8HH1 - chains A and E of the 7 polymer chains in the assembly; structure by electron microscopy, 2.90 A resolution.

== Chain A ==
Name: ATP synthase subunit alpha
Source organism: Bacillus sp. PS3
Notes: EC 7.1.2.2
UniProtKB: A0A0M3VGF9 (A0A0M3VGF9_BACP3); residue numbers follow UniProt; this construct covers 1-502
Amino-acid sequence (502 residues; row label = number of the first residue in the row):
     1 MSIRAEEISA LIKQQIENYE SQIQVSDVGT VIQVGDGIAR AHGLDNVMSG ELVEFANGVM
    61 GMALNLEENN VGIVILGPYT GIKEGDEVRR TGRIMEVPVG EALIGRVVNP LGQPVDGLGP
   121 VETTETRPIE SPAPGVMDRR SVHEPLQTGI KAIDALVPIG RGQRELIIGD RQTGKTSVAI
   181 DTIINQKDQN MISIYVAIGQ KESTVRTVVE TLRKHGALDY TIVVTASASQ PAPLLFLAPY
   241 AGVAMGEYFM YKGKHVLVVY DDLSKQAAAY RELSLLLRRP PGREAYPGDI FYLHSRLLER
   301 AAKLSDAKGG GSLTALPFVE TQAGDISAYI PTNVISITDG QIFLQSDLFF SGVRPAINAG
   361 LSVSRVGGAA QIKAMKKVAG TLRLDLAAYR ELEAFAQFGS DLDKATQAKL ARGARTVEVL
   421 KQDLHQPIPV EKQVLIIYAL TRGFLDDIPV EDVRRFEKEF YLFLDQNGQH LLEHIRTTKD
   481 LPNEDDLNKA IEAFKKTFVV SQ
Not modelled in the structure: 1-23, 502
Sequence notes: conflict Pro132 (Arg in A0A0M3VGF9), Ser193 (Cys in A0A0M3VGF9), Phe463 (Trp in A0A0M3VGF9)
Metal / ion sites: Mg2+: Thr176 (together with ATP)
Residues lining bound ligands: ATP (adenosine-5'-triphosphate): Asp170, Arg171, Gln172, Thr173, Gly174, Lys175, Thr176, Ser177, Glu320, Phe349, Arg354, Pro355, Gln422, Asp423, Leu424

== Chain E ==
Name: ATP synthase subunit beta
Source organism: Bacillus sp. PS3
Notes: EC 7.1.2.2
UniProtKB: A0A0M4U1P9 (A0A0M4U1P9_BACP3); residue numbers follow UniProt; this construct covers 1-473
Amino-acid sequence (484 residues; row label = number of the first residue in the row; numbers below 1 keep their minus sign (Met-10 is residue -10)):
   -10 MHHHHHHHHH HMTRGRVIQV MGPVVDVKFE NGHLPAIYNA LKIQHKARNE NEVDIDLTLE
    50 VALHLGDDTV RTIAMASTDG LIRGMEVIDT GAPISVPVGE VTLGRVFNVL GEPIDLEGDI
   110 PADARRDPIH RPAPKFEELA TEVEILETGI KVVDLLAPYI KGGKIGLFGG AGVGKTVLIQ
   170 ELIHNIAQEH GGISVFAGVG ERTREGNDLY HEMKDSGVIS KTAMVFGQMN EPPGARMRVA
   230 LTGLTMAEYF RDEQGQDVLL FIDNIFRFTQ AGSEVSALLG RMPSAVGYQP TLATEMGQLQ
   290 ERITSTAKGS ITSIQAIYVP ADDYTDPAPA TTFSHLDATT NLERKLAEMG IYPAVDPLAS
   350 TSRALAPEIV GEEHYQVARK VQQTLQRYKE LQDIIAILGM DELSDEDKLV VHRARRIQFF
   410 LSQNFHVAEQ FTGQPGSYVP VKETVRGFKE ILEGKYDHLP EDAFRLVGRI EEVVEKAKAM
   470 GVEV
Not modelled in the structure: -10 to 0, 471-473
Sequence notes: initiating methionine (-10); expression tag (-9 to 0)
Residues lining bound ligands: ATP (adenosine-5'-triphosphate): Gly159, Ala160, Gly161, Val162, Gly163, Lys164, Thr165, Val166, Tyr341, Phe414, Ala417, Phe420
Reported in the primary citation:
  - binding site for ATP: Glu190, Tyr341

== How chain A and chain E interact ==
Contacting residue pairs - 65 pairs, chain A then chain E:
  Gly43(A) - Arg72(E)  hydrogen bond (backbone-side chain)
  Leu44(A) - Arg72(E)  hydrogen bond (backbone-side chain)
  Asp45(A) - Arg72(E)
  Asn46(A) - Ile71(E)
  Val47(A) - Leu70(E)
  Val47(A) - Ile71(E)
  Met48(A) - Asn40(E)
  Met48(A) - Val42(E)  hydrophobic
  Met48(A) - Leu70(E)
  Met48(A) - Ile71(E)  hydrophobic
  Ser49(A) - Thr67(E)
  Ser49(A) - Asp68(E)
  Ser49(A) - Gly69(E)  hydrogen bond (backbone-backbone)
  Ser49(A) - Leu70(E)  hydrogen bond (backbone-backbone)
  Asn65(A) - Val9(E)
  Leu66(A) - Gln8(E)
  Leu66(A) - Val9(E)  hydrogen bond (backbone-backbone)
  Leu66(A) - Leu70(E)
  Leu66(A) - Arg72(E)
  Glu67(A) - Ile7(E)
  Glu67(A) - Gln8(E)
  Glu67(A) - Arg72(E)  hydrogen bond (backbone-side chain)
  Glu68(A) - Ile7(E)
  Glu68(A) - Arg72(E)
  Asn70(A) - Arg72(E)
  Val71(A) - Arg72(E)
  Arg90(A) - Asn40(E)
  Gly92(A) - Asn40(E)
  Glu130(A) - Asp68(E)
  Val136(A) - Thr192(E)
  Val136(A) - Asn196(E)
  Val136(A) - Gln217(E)
  Met137(A) - Asp104(E)
  Met137(A) - Tyr199(E)  hydrophobic
  Arg139(A) - Thr192(E)
  Ser141(A) - Asp197(E)
  Val142(A) - Arg193(E)
  Arg164(A) - Arg191(E)
  Arg279(A) - Gly11(E)
  Pro280(A) - Ala266(E)
  Pro280(A) - Leu267(E)
  Pro280(A) - Gly269(E)
  Gly288(A) - Glu263(E)
  Gly288(A) - Leu267(E)
  Phe291(A) - Met218(E)  hydrophobic
  Phe291(A) - Arg225(E)
  Phe291(A) - Glu263(E)
  Tyr292(A) - Asn219(E)
  Tyr292(A) - Glu220(E)
  Ser295(A) - Met218(E)  hydrogen bond (side chain-backbone)
  Ser295(A) - Asn219(E)
  Glu299(A) - Thr192(E)  hydrogen bond
  Glu299(A) - Met218(E)
  Glu299(A) - Asn219(E)
  Ser336(A) - Arg191(E)  hydrogen bond (backbone-side chain)
  Ser336(A) - Met218(E)
  Ile337(A) - Arg191(E)
  Thr338(A) - Arg191(E)
  Asp339(A) - Arg191(E)
  Asp339(A) - Arg193(E)  salt bridge
  Arg365(A) - Arg191(E)
  Arg365(A) - Glu194(E)
  Val366(A) - Arg193(E)
  Lys404(A) - Ala385(E)  hydrogen bond (side chain-backbone)
  Lys404(A) - Ile386(E)
Interface residues without a listed pair, chain A (48 interface residues in all): Leu64, Asn69, Ala133, Pro134, Gly135, Arg140, Gly282, Asp289, Arg296, Ser327, Tyr329, Ile335
Interface residues without a listed pair, chain E (41 interface residues in all): Met10, Pro12, Arg37, Glu39, Glu41, Ser66, Ile103, Leu105, Pro221, Ala310

== Overview ==
48 residues of chain A and 41 residues of chain E are in contact, with 10 hydrogen bonds and 1 salt bridge.
Among the polar pairs are Asp339(A)-Arg193(E), Gly43(A)-Arg72(E) and Leu44(A)-Arg72(E). Ligands of chain A:
ATP. Ligands of chain E: ATP. The paper reports a binding site for ATP at Glu190(E) and Tyr341(E).
Here chain A is ATP synthase subunit alpha and chain E is ATP synthase subunit beta, both from Bacillus sp.
PS3. Entry 8HH1 (FoF1-ATPase from Bacillus PS3, 81 degrees, highATP) was determined by electron microscopy
together with 8HH2, 8HH3, 8HH4, 8HH5, 8HH6, 8HH7 and 5 further entries from the same study.
